Entry 6OWG (electron microscopy, 2.60 A resolution); this record covers chains E and F of the 240 polymer chains in the assembly.

[Chain E (and F)]
Molecule: Microcompartments protein
Organism: Halothece sp. (strain PCC 7418)
Notes: chain F of this document is another copy of the same molecule, construct and numbering; everything in this record applies to it too
UniProt: K9YHS7 (K9YHS7_HALP7); numbering as in UniProt (aligned over 1-113)
Chain sequence (113 residues; row label = number of the first residue in the row):
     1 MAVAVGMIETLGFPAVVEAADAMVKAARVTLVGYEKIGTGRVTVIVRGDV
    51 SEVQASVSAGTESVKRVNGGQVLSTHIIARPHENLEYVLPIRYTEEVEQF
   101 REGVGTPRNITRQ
Unresolved in the structure: 1, 102-113

[Chain E / chain F interface]
Contacting residue pairs (63):
  M7(E) - P14(F)  hydrophobic
  M7(E) - V17(F)  hydrophobic
  E9(E) - G12(F)
  E9(E) - F13(F)  hydrogen bond (side chain-backbone)
  E9(E) - P14(F)
  E35(E) - F13(F)
  E35(E) - Y34(F)  hydrogen bond
  E35(E) - K36(F)  salt bridge
  K36(E) - K36(F)  hydrogen bond (backbone-side chain)
  I37(E) - G12(F)
  I37(E) - F13(F)
  I37(E) - K36(F)
  I37(E) - G40(F)  hydrogen bond (backbone-backbone)
  I37(E) - V42(F)  hydrophobic
  G38(E) - G40(F)
  T39(E) - T39(F)
  T39(E) - G40(F)
  R41(E) - L11(F)
  R41(E) - G12(F)
  R41(E) - G69(F)
  T43(E) - F13(F)
  I45(E) - F13(F)  hydrophobic
  L73(E) - N68(F)
  L73(E) - G69(F)
  S74(E) - P14(F)
  S74(E) - V67(F)
  S74(E) - N68(F)  hydrogen bond (side chain-backbone)
  S74(E) - G69(F)
  T75(E) - V67(F)
  T75(E) - N68(F)  hydrogen bond
  H76(E) - P14(F)
  H76(E) - E18(F)  salt bridge
  H76(E) - V67(F)
  I78(E) - V17(F)
  I78(E) - E18(F)
  I78(E) - D21(F)
  R80(E) - D21(F)
  R80(E) - K25(F)  hydrogen bond (backbone-side chain)
  P81(E) - D21(F)
  H82(E) - D21(F)  hydrogen bond (backbone-side chain)
  H82(E) - V24(F)
  E83(E) - F100(F)
  N84(E) - T30(F)
  N84(E) - L31(F)
  N84(E) - V97(F)
  N84(E) - F100(F)
  L85(E) - V17(F)
  L85(E) - A20(F)
  L85(E) - D21(F)
  L85(E) - V24(F)  hydrophobic
  Y87(E) - E96(F)
  Y87(E) - Q99(F)  hydrogen bond
  Y87(E) - F100(F)  hydrophobic
  V88(E) - L31(F)
  V88(E) - V32(F)
  V88(E) - G33(F)
  V88(E) - Y34(F)  hydrophobic
  V88(E) - V97(F)  hydrophobic
  L89(E) - V17(F)  hydrophobic
  L89(E) - Y34(F)  hydrophobic
  L89(E) - V44(F)  hydrophobic
  P90(E) - F13(F)
  P90(E) - Y34(F)
Other interface residues (no listed pair), chain E (26 interface residues in all): I91
Other interface residues (no listed pair), chain F (30 interface residues in all): V29, G38, G70

[Overview]
The interface between chain E and chain F involves 26 residues on one side and 30 on the other, with 9
hydrogen bonds and 2 salt bridges. Polar contacts include E35(E)-K36(F), H76(E)-E18(F) and E9(E)-F13(F).
Both chains are Microcompartments protein (Halothece sp. (strain PCC 7418)). Entry 6OWG (Structure of a
synthetic beta-carboxysome shell, T=4) was determined by electron microscopy (same publication as 6OWF).
